Entry 7UWA (electron microscopy, 4.30 A resolution (low resolution: residue-level contacts below are approximate; hydrogen-bond / salt-bridge calls are withheld)); this record covers chains E and D of the 31 polymer chains in the assembly.

[Chain E]
Name: V-type proton ATPase catalytic subunit A
Organism: Citrus limon
Notes: EC 7.1.2.2
UniProt: Q9SM09 (VATA_CITUN); numbering as in UniProt (aligned over 1-623)
Chain sequence (623 residues; numbered 1 to 623; the number before each row is that of its first residue):
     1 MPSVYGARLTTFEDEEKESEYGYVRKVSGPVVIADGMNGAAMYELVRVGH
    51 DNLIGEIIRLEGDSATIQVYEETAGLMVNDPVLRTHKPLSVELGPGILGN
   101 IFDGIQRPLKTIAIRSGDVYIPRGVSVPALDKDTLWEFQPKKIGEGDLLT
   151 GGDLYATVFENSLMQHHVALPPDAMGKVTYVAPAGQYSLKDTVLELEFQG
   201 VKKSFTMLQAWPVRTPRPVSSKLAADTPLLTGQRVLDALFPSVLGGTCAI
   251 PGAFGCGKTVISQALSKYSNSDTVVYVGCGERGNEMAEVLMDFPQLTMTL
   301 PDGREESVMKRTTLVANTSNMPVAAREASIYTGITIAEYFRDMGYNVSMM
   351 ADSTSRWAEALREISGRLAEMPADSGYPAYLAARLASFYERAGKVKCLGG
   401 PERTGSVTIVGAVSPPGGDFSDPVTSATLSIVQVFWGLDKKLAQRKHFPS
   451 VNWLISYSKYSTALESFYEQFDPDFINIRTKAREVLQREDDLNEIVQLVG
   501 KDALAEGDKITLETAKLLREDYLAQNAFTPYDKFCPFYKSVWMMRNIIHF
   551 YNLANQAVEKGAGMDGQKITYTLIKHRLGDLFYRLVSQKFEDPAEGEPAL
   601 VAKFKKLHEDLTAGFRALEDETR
Not modelled in the structure: 1-20, 559-568, 620-623
Curated features (UniProtKB/Swiss-Prot):
  - binding site (ATP): G252 to T259

[Chain D]
Name: V-type proton ATPase subunit B2
Organism: Citrus limon
UniProt: A0A067FXK2 (A0A067FXK2_CITSI); numbering as in UniProt (aligned over 1-488)
Chain sequence (488 residues; numbered 1 to 488; the number before each row is that of its first residue):
     1 MGVAQNNVDMEEGTLEVAMEYRTVTGVAGPLVILDKVKGPKYYEIVNIRL
    51 GDGTMRRGQVLEVDGEKAVVQVFEGTSGIDNKFTTVQFTGEVLKTPVSLD
   101 MLGRIFNGSGKPIDNGPPILPEAYLDISGSSINPSERTYPEEMIQTGIST
   151 IDVMNSIARGQKIPLFSAAGLPHNEIAAQICRQAGLVKRLEKTDNLLEDG
   201 EEDNFAIVFAAMGVNMETAQFFKRDFEENGSMERVTLFLNLANDPTIERI
   251 ITPRIALTTAEYLAYECGKHVLVILTDMSSYADALREVSAAREEVPGRRG
   301 YPGYMYTDLAQIYERAGRIEGRKGSITQIPILTMPNDDITHPTPDLTGYI
   351 TEGQIYIDRQLQNRQIYPPINVLPSLSRLMKSAIGEGMTRRDHSDVSNQL
   401 YANYAIGKDVQAMKAVVGEEALSSEDLLYLEFLDKFERKFVAQGAYDSRN
   451 IFQSLDLAWTLLRIFPRELLHRIPGKTLDQYYSRDAAN
Not modelled in the structure: 1-11, 190-199, 485-488

[Interface between chain E and chain D]
Pairs across the interface (24):
  N38(E) - N81(D)
  N38(E) - K82(D)
  G39(E) - D80(D)
  A40(E) - I79(D)
  A40(E) - D80(D)
  A40(E) - N81(D)
  A41(E) - G78(D)
  A41(E) - I79(D)
  M42(E) - T76(D)
  M42(E) - S77(D)
  M42(E) - G78(D)
  M42(E) - I79(D)
  Y43(E) - S77(D)
  I58(E) - V27(D)
  R59(E) - V27(D)
  L60(E) - G26(D)
  L60(E) - V27(D)
  E61(E) - G26(D)
  G62(E) - T25(D)
  G62(E) - G26(D)
  A373(E) - R286(D)
  A373(E) - R299(D)
  S387(E) - N243(D)
  E390(E) - N243(D)
Other interface residues (no listed pair), chain E (17 interface residues in all): M371, A379, A386
Other interface residues (no listed pair), chain D (18 interface residues in all): A28, A242, E287, A290, G300

[In short]
17 residues of chain E and 18 residues of chain D are in contact. Curated annotation (UniProt) lists 8
ATP-binding residues on chain E.
Here chain E is V-type proton ATPase catalytic subunit A and chain D is V-type proton ATPase subunit B2, both
from Citrus limon. Entry 7UWA (Citrus V-ATPase State 1, H in contact with subunits AB) was determined by
electron microscopy, deposited together with 7UW9, 7UWB, 7UWC and 7UWD.
